Entry 7ANE (electron microscopy, 3.90 A resolution); this record covers chains M and 1 of the 124 polymer chains in the assembly.

[Chain M]
Molecule: uL22m
Source organism: Leishmania major
Reference sequence: Q4QBR0 (Q4QBR0_LEIMA); residues 2-279 here = UniProt positions 2-279
Chain sequence (278 residues; row label = number of the first residue in the row):
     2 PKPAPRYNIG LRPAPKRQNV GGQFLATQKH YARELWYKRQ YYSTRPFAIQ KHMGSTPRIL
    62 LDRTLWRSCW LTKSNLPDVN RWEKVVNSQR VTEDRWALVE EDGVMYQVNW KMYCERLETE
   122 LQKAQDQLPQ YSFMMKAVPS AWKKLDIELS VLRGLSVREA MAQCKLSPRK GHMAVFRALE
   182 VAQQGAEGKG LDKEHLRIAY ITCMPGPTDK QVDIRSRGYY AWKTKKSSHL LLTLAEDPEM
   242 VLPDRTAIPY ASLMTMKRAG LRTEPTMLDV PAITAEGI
Disordered / not traced: 261-279

[Chain 1]
Molecule: Large ribosomal RNA
Source organism: Leishmania major
Sequence (18998 nucleotides; row label = number of the first residue in the row; note: 3 numbers in that range are skipped by the numbering (no residue carries them; nothing is unmodelled there); a row labelled like 857A-857D holds insertion residues (857A, then the next letters in order); numbers below 1 keep their minus sign (U-1268 is residue -1268)):
 -1268 UUUCAAAAAU UGACUAAUUU UGAUAUUGUU UUGGCUCUGG ACUAAUUAAU UCUCCUUUAA
 -1208 UUUUAUUAUC UAAAAUUUGC AUACUUACAU AUUAAAGUAG UUAGUUUAGA UAUGAAAAUU
 -1148 AGUUAGAUUU CCAUUUGAAU UAGUUAUGUU AAAUAUAGAA UUAGUUAGGG UUGAUAAUGA
 -1088 AAUCAAUUAA GUUUAUAUAU AAAGUUAGUU AGUCAAUAUG AAUUUUUUUG CAAACAUUUC
 -1028 CGGUUGACUU CAUGUGAUUA CACGUACUCC GUUUUGUUUU UAUGUGUCAU GAUUUGCAUU
  -968 GAUUUUUUCG CAACCACACC AUAAAUCUAA UAUACUCAAC AGCACCUACC AAGAGUUAAA
  -908 AAUGAAAUUA AAUAAAAAUA AAAAAUAAAA UAAAAAUAAA AUAAAAAUAA AUUUAAAAAU
  -848 AAAAAUAAGU UUAAAAAAUA AAUUAAAAUA AAAAAUUAUA AAAUGGAAAU UGAAAAAUAA
  -788 AUUACAAAUA AAAGAUUAAA UUUGAAUUAA UUACAGAAAU UAGACACAAC ACGCCCGAUC
  -728 GAUUUCAUGC AUACACUUUU ACUUCGUUUU CGGUUUACGU UUUGUUGUUU GUAUUGGCUC
  -668 GAUGGAUGAA UAUAAAAAGC UUAAAUACAA AAUUUCCAAC AAUUGGAUAA GCAAGAGUUA
  -608 AAAAAUGAAA UUAAAUAAAA AUAAAAAAUA AAAUAAAAUA AAAUUAAAAU AAAAUAAAAA
  -548 AUAAAAAAUU AAAAAUAAAA UUAAAAUAAA AAGUUAGAAA AUAAAAAAUU UAAAAAAUAU
  -488 AAUUUGAAAA AUAAAUUACA AAUAAAAGAU UAAAUUUGAA UUAAUUGCAG ACACUAGACA
  -428 CACAUUUCCG AUCGAUUUCA CGUAUACAUU UGUACUUCGU UUUUGGUUUA UGUUUUGUUG
  -368 UUUGCACUGA UCGAGCAAAA UUUUUAUUUU AUAUAUAAUU UAAACUUUUG UUGUUGUUUG
  -308 UUAGUAAGCA AAAAUAUUUA UGUCAUUUUA AUAUUAUUUA UGUACUUACU AUUAUUUUGA
  -248 UAAAUUUUAA CUUUAAAUAG CAUAAAAACU ACAAUCAAUA AAGCAUAAAA AAAUUUAUUU
  -188 AUGAUUAUAU UAAUAUAAAA UGACCUAAUA UAAUGAAAAU ACUUUAGUGU UAAGUUAUUU
  -128 GUUUUAUUAU GAAAUAAGUU GCACUAUUUA UUGAAUUAAU AAAGAAAGAA UAGAAAUAAA
   -68 UAAGUUAUAA UAUCUUUAAU UUAUUUAUAA UUUCUUUGCA UUUGUAUUUA GUGUGAGUUU
    -8 ACAUUUAAUU UUAUAUUAUU UUAGUGUUAG UAUAUAUUUA AAUUUAAUCA AAGUUAUUAU
    52 UAAAUAAUAU UGAUUUUGGA UGAAUUUAAU UUUUAAUUAU AUUUUUGAAU UUUAAUUUUA
   112 UUAUUUUGAU UUAAUAUUUU UAAAAUAUUA UAUAUUUUAG AUUUAAAUUU GUUGUUUUAU
   172 AUUUAGUUUA AUGUUUAUAA AUUGAUAAUU AAUUUGUUUU AUUUUAAAGU UUUUAUGAAC
   232 UGUGAUUUAU AGUUUAUUAU UUUUAGUUUA AUGUUUAAAU AUUUAACUAG UGAUGGCACA
   292 GUUGUUCUAU AUGUACCUAU AAAAAAUAGU AAAAUUAUUU UAAUUAAAUU AAUAAAUAAU
   352 UAUUAAACUA AUUUUAUAUU AAUAUUAUGA AAAAUUUAAA AAUUAAUUUU UUUUUCUAAU
   412 UUUUAUAUAU UGAAGUAAUA UGUAUUGAAU UGAAUAUUAA AAAUACAAAU UUAAUUUGUA
   472 AUUAAUAAAU AUAUUUUAUU UUAAUAGAUG UUUAAUGUUA AUUAAUUUAU UAUUUUAAUA
   532 UUUAAUAUUU GUUUAUACAA AAGUAACUUU UUUUGAAUAU AAAGAAUUAU UAUUAUAAAU
   592 AUUAUUUUAA AAAUAUAAAA AUAUUGUUAA UAAAAUUAUC AAGUUUCAAA AGCGUUUAUU
   652 AAAUGCGUCG GUCUAAGUAU UAUAUUUAAG AUUAUUCUUG UAUAUAGAUU UUUAUUUUAA
   712 UAAUUCUACA UAAUUAAAAA UUAACCUCAA AUUAUAUUUA UUAGUAGCAU AGUAAUUUAU
   772 UAACUGAUUA UUAAAGCGUU CCAUAGAAAA UUUUAAAAUU AUAACAAUCU AAAUAAAUAA
   832 UAAAUUAAAA UAAAAAUUUU AAAAAA
857A-857D AAUU
   861 AAAAAAUUAA AAUAGGGCAA GUCCUACUCU CCUUUACAAA GAGAACGUUU AUAUGUAAUU
   921 GUAUGUUUGA UUGGGGCAAU ACUAUAUCUA UUUAUAUAGA AAAAGAACUA UAUUUAUUGA
   981 AAUAAUAAAA GGUUCGAGCA GGUUAACAAG CAUUAAUACU AAAUGUGUUU CAUCGUCUAC
  1041 UUAUUGCUAA AUUAUAAUUG AUUGUUCAUC AAAAAAGCAA UUCGUUAGUU GGGUUAAAAU
  1101 CGUUGUAAAG CAGAUUUGUU UAUAUAUUUA AUUUUUGUAU AUAGUUAAAA AUUAAUAUUA
  1161 GUACGCAAGG AUUCAUUAUU UGUAAUUUAA AUAUAUUAAA UGUUAUUUUA UUAAAUAAAA
  1221 UAAAAUAAGU CAAUUGUUAU UAUUCAUAUU AAUUUUUUUA AAAGUUUUUU AAUUUUAUAU
  1281 UAGUUUAUUU GUUUAAAAAG UAUCUAAUUA AUUCAUUAUU UAGGAAUAGU UAAUAAUAAU
  1341 UUAUAAUUCU GAUUAGAUUU GUUUGUUAAU GCUAUUAAAG GGGUGUGGAA AAAGUGUUAA
  1401 AUUUUUGAUA UAUUUAAAUA AUAAAUAAAA UAUAACUUAU UAGUCAGAAA UGGAUGCCAG
  1461 CCGUUGCGGU AAUUUCUAUG CUUUUAAAUA UUAUACAUUU AUUUUAUAAA UUUGUUACUA
  1521 UAUAUUUUUA GUCAAUAAAA CUAAUAAUUA UUUUUAUUUG UUUUUAAACA CCGUUUGGUA
  1581 UAUGCAAAUA AAAAAUGACA UUAAUUAUUA AUUAUAUUAU AUUAUAUUUA UUCAUUUAAG
  1641 UCAACAAUAU CUAUUUACUG UUUUUGACAA CAUGAUAAGG AUUAUAAAUG GUAUUGCAAA
  1701 UUUUAUAAUC AAAACUAAUU UAUUAUAUUA AAUUAGCAUG UUUAGAUAAA ACAAUAAAUU
  1761 UAGAAGGUAU UGUUGCCCAC CAUUCUUUGU AAUAAAGACA ACGUGCAGUA AUUAAUGUAU
  1821 UUAUAAAAAU AUAUUUUUUU UUUUUAAAUU UUCGUUGCCU UUUUUAUUAU UUAGAAAAUU
  1881 UAUGAAUUUA UACAAAUCAA UAAUGAAAAU UAUAGUAUUA UUAUUUAUGA GGAGAAUUUU
  1941 CGGAAGGAGG GAUUUUCGGA CCAGGAAUGU CCAGAGAGGU UUCGGGCAUC AGCGAUUGAU
  2001 UUUGGGAGAA CGGAGCCGCC GAGUGAAAUU UGCCCAGAGC AGAGUCGGGA GAAGAGUGGA
  2061 UCGACCGAAG AAAAGACCGU UUUUCGGAAG GGGAGCAGGU CCAACCGAUU UUUUUGCCAA
  2121 CUUGCACAGG AGGGAGCCAG AAGCGCACUC AAAGUUAGUU UUGGGAGAUU UGAAGGGAGA
  2181 AAUUUCCGAG UUUAUUCAUA UAUUUUUUAG UUUGUGUUAG CAAAUUUUGA AAUACAACUU
  2241 UUUUGCAAAU UGGAAGAAAA CCUCCCAAAU GUAGCUUCCC AAUCUUCCUC UCUAAUCCAU
  2301 UCCCAACGGU CUUUCCCCCA UCAUCCUCAG AUGUCUCUUC CCCCCCAAAA AAUCCUAAAA
  2361 AUCCAAGUUC AUCUCGCUCU CUCUCCCCUC AAUUUCCUUA AAAACUCGCU UCCUAAACUU
  2421 AUCCCGAAAA CCCCGCUCUU CUUCCCUCUA AAUCUUUAUC UCCUCCCCUC CAAAUCUCCC
  2481 UCAAAUCUCU CCUCUCUUCU CCCGAAACUU UAAUCUUUUU AUUUUAUAAA UAAAUUUGGU
  2541 AUUUAAAAUA UUAUAAUUAA AUAUUCUAAA UUAUUUAAUA AUAUUAGAAA UGAAUACUUU
  2601 AUUAAAAUAA UAUUAAUGUG UAAUAUAUUU AAUCAUAUUA GAAUUCCGUU UAAAUUGAAA
  2661 UAUAUUGAAU UGUAAUUAUC AAUACAAUAU AAGUUAUUAA AUAAUAAUUU AAUUUUAUAU
  2721 GUUUUAUAAU UGUAAUUAUU UAGUUUUGAA AGUUUAUAUA UAAACAAGAU AUAACCUUUU
  2781 UAUUUUUUAA UACAAUUUUA AAUGAAAUUU AUGAUUUAUU AUUAUUAAAU AUUACUGGCA
  2841 GACUACAUGA AAAAUAUAAA AAGGCAUUUG UAUAGGUUUA CUUUUGGACC UCAACAUCCU
  2901 GCAGCUCAUG GCGUUUUAUG UUGUUUAUUA UAUCUUUCUG GAGAAUAUAU AGUUUAUAUU
  2961 GAUGUAAUAA UUGGUUAUUU GCAUCGUGGU ACAGAAAAGU UAUGUGAAUA UAAAACUGUA
  3021 GAACAGUGUU UACCGAUGAA GACUGGAUUA UGUGAGUGUC GUUUGCAACG AGCAUUUACU
  3081 GUCAUUGUGU UUUGAGUAUA UGUUGAGGUG UUGUCUUGCU AUUCGCUGUG CAUUUAUGCG
  3141 UUUAUUAAUG UGUGAGUUUA CGCGUUGUUU CAAUGGACUU CUUUGUUGCU CUUGUAUGGU
  3201 UAUGGAUAUA GGAUCAUUGU CGCCAAUGCU UUGAUCGUUU GAAGAACGUG AUAAGUUGAU
  3261 GACUUUUUUU GAUUUGUGUU GUGGUUGUAG AAUGCAUUUA GCAUUUAUGU GCUUAUUAGG
  3321 UUUACUUGAU GAUUUUGUAU UUGGGUUUAU AGAUUUUUUA UUGAUGUUGU GUAUAUCAUG
  3381 UUUAUUUGUU UUAGAUUUAU AUGAUUUGCU UUUUAUUGGA AAUAGACUUU UAUAUUUGCG
  3441 UUUGCGCGGG UUAGCAUUUU UUGAUGUUUU UGAUUUAUGU UUUAAUAGUA UAAGUGGUUG
  3501 UUUGUCUAGA UCGUUGGGUA UGGUAUGAGA UGUUAGAUUA UAUAGUUGUU ACGAAUUAUA
  3561 UUUUAUGUUA GUUUUUGAUU AUUGUUUUUG UUAUUUAGGU GAUGCAUUUG AUAGACUUUU
  3621 UUUGCGACUU UUUGAUAUGC GUAUGAGUAU ACUUCUAUGU AAACAAUGCU UUUUUGUAGG
  3681 UUUUUUUGUC UUUGGAUUUG UGUGUUUAUU UGAUUAUAUG UAUGUUGAUG UAACUAUAGA
  3741 AACUAUAAUU AGUUUAUUUU AUAGUUUAUG AUGUUGCAUA UUACCAGGAU GUUCAUUUGC
  3801 UAAUGUUGAA CAUCCUAAAG GCGAAUACAG UAUUUUUUUA UGUUUUUUAU AUGGAUUUAU
  3861 AUCACGUUUA CGUAUACGUU GUGCAGAUUU UGUGCAUAUU UGUUUAUUAG AUGUGAUGAU
  3921 GCGAGGGUUU AUGUUGCACG ACUUAGUAGC AGUUAUUGGU AAUGUUGAUG UUGUUUUUGG
  3981 UUCUGUAGAU CGAUAAGCUA UUUAUUUAUA UACAAAAAUG AAAGAUGAAU CUAAAAAUUG
  4041 GUGCGGAGGG GUUUGAUUUU UGUUGGGGUU CUGUCUUACC UGCUAUUUGU AUAGUUUAUU
  4101 UAACUUUUUG UUUAUGUGGA UUAUUUUGUA UUAUGUUUGG UAGUUUUGUU UUUAUUGAUU
  4161 AUUGUUUUAU UUGUUUUUUU UCUUGUCUUG UAUUUUGUUU AGUAUGCUUG UUGUGCGAUU
  4221 UAUUUGUAGA UUCAUUACGG GGUUUGUUUG AUGUUUGUUG UUUUAUACGU UGUAUUCAAU
  4281 AUUGUUUUGU AUGGUUUAUA AUUAGUGAAU UACUUCUUUU UUUAUCUUUA UUUUAUGUAG
  4341 UUUUCAGUUU AGUUUUAUUU GUGAGUGUUG AAUUUGCAUU UGUAUUUGUU AUGCCUAUUA
  4401 UGUUUAGUUG UUUAAUUUGU GAUUUUGGUU UUGUAUUUUA UUGAUAUUUU AUUGAUAUUU
  4461 UUAAUUUAUU AAUUAAUACA UUUUUAUUAU UUGUAAGUGG UUUAUUUGUU AAUUUUGUUU
  4521 UAUUUUUAUU UUGAUUUCGU UUUUUUUUAU GUGUUUUAUU UAUGUUAUGA GUCGGUAUAU
  4581 UAUUUGGCUU UUUGUUUAUG UGAAAUCAAG UUUGAGAGUU UUCAUUAUUA UUUGUGACUU
  4641 GUAGUUGUGG CGUAUUUGGA UCAAUACUUU UUUUAAUCGA UUUAUUGCAU UUUAGUCAUG
  4701 UCUUUUUAGG UAUAUUUUUG UUAUUUUUAU GUUUUAGUCG UUGUUUUAAU UUUUUAUGUA
  4761 UGGAUACACG UUUUGUAUUU CUAUAUGUAG UGUGCCUAUA UUGGCAUUUU GUUGAUUGCG
  4821 UUUGAUUUUU UUUAUUACGA UUUGUAUAUU UUGAUGUUUU AAGUGUGGUU UACUUAUAUG
  4881 CAUAAAGGCU CAAUUUUGAA UUUUUAAAUU UUAUUCUAAA AAGCGGAGAG GAAAGAAAAG
  4941 GCUUUUAACU UCAGGUUGUU UAUUGCGUAU UUAUGGUGUG GGUUUUAGUU UAGGUUUUUU
  5001 UAUUUGUAUG CAGAUAAUUU GUGGUGUGUG UUUAGCAUGA UUAUUUUUUA GUUGUUUUAU
  5061 AUGUACUAAU UGAUAUUUUG UUUUAUUUUU GUGAGAUUUU GAUUUGGGAU UUGUAAUACG
  5121 AAGCACACAU AUUUGUUUUA CAUCGUUGUU AUUUUUUCUU CUUUAUGUUC AUAUAUUUAA
  5181 GUGUAUAGUA UUAAUAAUUU UAUUUGAUAC ACAUAUUUUA GUAUGGGUGG UAGGUUUUGU
  5241 GAUAUAUAUA UUUAUAGUAA UAAUAGGUUU UAUUGGCUAU GUUUUACCAU GUACAAUGAU
  5301 GUCGUAUUGG GGUUUAACAG UGUUCAGUAA CAUUUUAGCA ACUGUCCCAG UUAUUGGUAC
  5361 UUGACUUUGU UAUUGAAUAU GAGGUAGUGA GUAUAUUAAU GAUUUUACAU UGUUAAAAUU
  5421 ACAUGUGUUG CAUGUGCUAU UACCUUUUGU AUUAAUACUU GUAAUAUUUA UGCAUUUGUU
  5481 UUGUUUACAU UAUUUUAUGA GUUCAGAUGG UUUUUGUGAU CGAUUUGCAU UUUAUUGCGA
  5541 ACGUUUAUGU UUUUGUAUGU GAUUUUAUUU ACGAGAUAUG UUUUUGGCUU UUUUGAUAUU
  5601 AUUUUUUGUA AUUUAUUUUA UUUUUAUAAA UUGAUAUUUU GUUUUUCAUG AAGAAUCUUG
  5661 AGUUAUAGUU GAUACAUUAA AAACAUCUGA UAAGAUUCUU CCUGAGUGAU UUUUUUUAUU
  5721 UUUAUUUGGU UUUUUAAAAG CUGUACCAGA UAAAUUUACU GGUUUAUUAU UAAUGGUUAU
  5781 UUUAUUAUUU UCCUUAUUUU UGUUUAUAUU AAAUUGCAUA UUAUGAUUUG UUUAUUGUAG
  5841 AAGUUCAUUG UUGUGAUUUA CAUAUUCAUU AGUUUUAUUU UAUAGUAUAU UUAUGAGUGG
  5901 UUUUUUAGCA CUGUAUGUUA UAUUAGCAUA UCCUAUAUGA AUGGAAUUAC AAUUUUGAGU
  5961 GUUGCUUUUG UUUAUGUUAG UUGUAUGUAG AUUAGAUUAA AAAUUUAUAU AUUUUUUAUU
  6021 AAGCGUUAAU AUAUUAAAUU UUAUUUAGAA UAGUAUUAAU AAUCAAAGGG UUGGAAGAAA
  6081 UUUGCGAAAG AAAGGGAUCU UAGAAAGGAA AUUUUAGUUU AAGACCGAGA AGGGGAGAAG
  6141 GGAGAGAGAG AUUCGUGUUA UUUAAUUUUU AUGGAUUAAU UGCGUAUUAC UGUAUAACAU
  6201 AUUUAAAUGU CUAUAUUUUA UUUUGUAUUG UAUUUAUGUA UUAUAUGGCU UUUUUAUUUU
  6261 GUUUUUGCAU UUUAUUAGAU UUUAUAUUAU UUGGAAGUCU UUUAGUAGGA GAUGCGUUUA
  6321 UGGAUGUUUU UUUUUUACGU UAUCUAUUAU GCUUUUUGGA GUGUUUUUCA UUAUUAUGUA
  6381 GAUGUAUAUC UACUUUUUUA CGAAUGUUUU GUAAUCUUUU GUCUUCGCAU UUUUUGAUGC
  6441 UUAUGUUUUG UGAUUUUGUA UAUUUUUUUA UUGUAUUUCU AUUAUUUUUU UUAAUGUGUG
  6501 AUAUUAUUUA UUUUAUGAUA UUUUCAUUCG CCAUGCUAUU UUGCAUAAUA UUUUAUUUAU
  6561 UUUUAUAUGC AUUAGAUAUG UUUUGCGCAU UAUUACAAAU AUUUAUAUUU UGUAAUAUGA
  6621 UAAUGCAAUU AAUCAUGGAU UUUUUAUUGU UAUUAAUUUU UCAUUAAUUU AUAGAAUUAA
  6681 AUCGAAUAAG UUAAUUAUAU CAAAAAAUAG UAUAAAUAUA CUACAACUUA AUAUAAAAAA
  6741 UAGGUUUGAA AAUCGCACAG UAUGUAAUCG UACAACUCAG AAUCCUAUAA AUUGAUAAGA
  6801 AAAUAUAAAG AUGUUAAUUA UUAGUCUAAA AUAAAAAAUA UAAAUAAUAA CCAACCAUAU
  6861 UAUUGAAAAG AAAAUAAUAC AAAUUCCCAU AUAACUUAAG UGAAGUAGUA AACAAAAUAC
  6921 UUUUAAAAAA AAACCAAAUA CUAUUGGAAU AGCACCAAUA CAUAAAAAAA UACUUGCUAA
  6981 UAAUACACUA AUUAAUAAAU UAUUAAAAAA GCUAAAAAAA AUAAAGUUAA UUAAAAAAUA
  7041 AUUUUCAUUA UAUUUAAUAU CGAACAUAUU AUAUACUAUA AAAAAAUAAU AUAAAAUUAU
  7101 UAAUAUAAUC AGACUUAAUG AGUAAAUUAA AUGAAAAUUU AGAUACAUAU AAAAGAUGUA
  7161 AUUUUUAUUA GAAAUAAAUA UUAAAAAUAA AAAACUAAAA UUAUUAACGC UAAGUACAAA
  7221 UAAAAGACUU ACAAUUGCAA AACUAUUUAA UCCAAUUAAC ACGCAUGUAA UGCAUUGUAU
  7281 UAUAAUAAGU UUUAUAAAUA UUAUAUAAAA GUAAAUAAAG CAAAUAAGCA AAAUAAUAAG
  7341 UAUAAAGCAA AAUAAGACAU AAAAUGUUAG CAUGUAGAUA AAUAUAAACA CUCCAAGCCG
  7401 AAUGUAUAAU UGUUCUAAAA AUAAAAUCAA UAUUGCAAUA UAUAAUUUAA AUAAUAUAAG
  7461 UAAUAUAUAA AAUAAGCAUA AUAUACCUAA UCAUUCUUCA UCAAAUAUUA GAAAACAAAA
  7521 AUCACAGAGA UAAAAACAGU AAUUUAGUAA CAUAUAAUAU AGCAAGACAA AUAAUAAUAU
  7581 AAAGUUUAUU AAAUUUAUCA UAUAAUAAUA UCAUAAUAUU AGUAUUUUAU AACCGAAUCU
  7641 ACUUGAUAUU AAUAUAAGAA AAAGUAAUAA GCUAAAUAAU UCAAAUAGUA UUGAAAUAAA
  7701 AAGUAUAUGU AUUACAUUUA AAAACAUAAA AAUUAUUAUA UAUUGUAUAA UUAUUAUCAU
  7761 GAAUACGAAU CUAGUAUCAA AGUUUAAAAA ACAAAAAAGA AAAAAAAAGC AAAAUAAAAA
  7821 AAGUAGUAAA AAGAUAAAGC AUAUAUAUGA GUCUAAAAUU GUUAGUAUUA UUAUGUUAAU
  7881 AAUUACAAUU CAUAUUAAAU CAAAUGAUAA AUAAAAAAGU GAAUUAUAAU CACAUAAGAU
  7941 AAUAAAACUA UAAAGUAAUA AAAAUAAUAU UAUAUGUAUU AAGUAUAGAA ACAGAAGGAU
  8001 UUCGAAAGGA GAGGACAGUU UAAGGAUUUU GAGGAGAAAU UUCGAGGGGA AAGGGGGGAA
  8061 CCAGAAGAAC AUAGAAGUCA GUUUUCGAUA UUAAAAUAAU AUAGCAAUUA UUUUUGUAGU
  8121 GAACAGUCAA AUAAAAGUAA GAACGCACAU GUAGAAUAAA AAAAUAAGUA UAAAUGCUUG
  8181 CGCUGUUGUA AUUUUUAGUC UAUAACCAAU UACCCUUGGA UAAAAAAACC CAAUAAUUAA
  8241 GAUAAUUAUA GCUUUAAAAC AUAUAAAUAA GCCCCCAAAA CAGAGACUGG CUAAUAAUAA
  8301 UGUUGUCAGU AACACAUGAU UUAUUUCAAG AACGGAAUAU AAUAUAAAAA AGAAUCCUGA
  8361 UAGUUCUGUA AUCAACCCAG CGACUAAUUC ACUUUCACAU UCCAUAUAGU CGAAUGGUAG
  8421 UUUUAAUCCG UCUAGAAGCA UACUUAUUCA AAAUAUACAU ACAAAUAAGA UGCCGGCAAU
  8481 AUAAAAGUUU GUAAUAUAAA UCUGCCCAAC ACAAAUGUCU UUAAUGCAAA AAAAGCUAAA
  8541 GUAGUCUAAC GAAUAUACAG UUGUGUAUAA UAAAAAUAAG CCACUUUCAG AAAUAAUACU
  8601 AAAAAACAUA GUGCGCAUUG CAGAAAGAUA UACAAAGCAA CUAGAGAAUA AAAAGCAACC
  8661 UACAAAAAAU GUGCUAAACA UAUUACUGAA AACAUGUACG CACAUCAUUA UUGUAAUAGU
  8721 GAAUCCUGUG UCUAAUAACA GUAUAAAACC UAUAGGAAAA UAAAACCAAC CAAUAAAAAU
  8781 GCAGCAUGUA GUAAUUAACA UUGCACCUAU UAAGUAAAUG AUUUCAAAAC UAAUUACAAA
  8841 AAUGAUAAAU UUAAUAAAAA GUUUUAUUCC GUCAGUUAUU GGUGUUAAAA UUCCAAAAAA
  8901 ACAAAGGGCC GGACCUAUUC GUAUUUGAAC UAAAGCUAAA AUUCUUCUUU CACAAAGACU
  8961 UACAAAGCCG GUCAAGACAA GAACAACUAA AAUGUCAAUA AUAAUAAUGA UAAUAAUAUC
  9021 UAUAUUUAAC AUUUUUAAUU AUGGCUUUUA UUUUAUCAUU UUGAAUGAUU UUUUUACUGG
  9081 AUUCUGUAAU UGUUUUAUUA UCUUUUGUGU GUUUUGUAUG UAUAUGGAUA UGCGCUUUAU
  9141 UAUUUUCAGC AUGUUUAUUA GUGUCGAAAU UAAAUAAUGU UUAUUGUACU UGGGAUUUCA
  9201 CGGCAUCUAA GUUUAUUGAU GUGUAUUGAU UCAUUAUUGG AGGUAUGUUU UCAUUAGGAC
  9261 UUUUACUUAG GUUAUGUUUG UUAUUAUAUU UUGGUCAUUU AAAUUUUGUU AGUUUUGAUU
  9321 UAUGCAAAGU UGUUGGAUUU CAAUGGUAUU GAGUCUAUUU UAUUUUUGGA GAAACAACAA
  9381 UAUUUAGUAA UUUAAUUUUG GAAAGUGAUU AUAUGAUUGG UGAUUUACGU UUAUUACAGU
  9441 GUAAUCAUGU UUUAACUUUA UUAAGUUUAG UUAUAUAUAA AUUAUGAUUA UCUGCUGUUG
  9501 AUGUUAUACA UUCAUUUGCA AUUUCAAGUU UAGGUAUUAA AGUAGAGAAC CUGGUCGUUG
  9561 UAAUGAAAUA GUUUUAUUUU CAUCAAAUAA UGCUACAGUG UAUGGGCAAU GUAGUGAACU
  9621 UUGUGGUGUA UUACAUGGAU UUAUGCCAAU AGUGAUUUGU UUUAUAUAGG UAUAUAAUCU
  9681 AUAUCAUAAU AUUAGGGGAA AGAAGGACUG AGUCGAAUAU UUGAUUUAUU AUGUAUUAGG
  9741 AGUUAUGAUU UUAUAUUAUG AUGAUUUGAU UUAGACUUUA UUUUAUAUGA UUUCGUUUUU
  9801 GAUUUUGUAG UGUGUAUAAC UUUUAUUUUU GUGUUUGUCU UAGGUUUUUU UCUUAGAAUA
  9861 UUUUUUAGUU UUGUAUUUGU GUUAUUAUUU AUAGUUUUUU UUGGUUUAUU UAUGCUUACG
  9921 UUUAUGUAUA UAGGUUAUUU UAUAUAUUAU AUUUAUAUAU UAUAUAAUUU UAUAUGUUAU
  9981 UUUUUUUGUU UUAGUAUUUC GUAUUUAUUA UAUUAUAUUG AGUUUUUUAC AUAUUUAUUA
 10041 UGUUUUAUAU UUAUAGAUUU UAUAUCGUUU UCUAUCCAUU UAAUUUCUUA UUUUGGCAUU
 10101 AUUUAUAUAU UUAAUGUUAU AUUUUGUUCG UAUUUAUUUU GUCUAUUUUA UUUUAUAAUU
 10161 UGUUUUAUAU UUUGUUUUAU AUUUUUUGUU AUUCGAUGUU UAUUUAUAAU AGUUUAUGAU
 10221 UUUUUGUUUU UUAAUUUUGA UAUAUAUUUA UCAUUUUUAA UGUGUGAUAU GUUGUAUAUC
 10281 GAUUAUAUAU GUUUUUUAUU GAUAUAUUUU GGUUUUAUAU UUUCAUUUAU AUUAGGCUUU
 10341 UUUUGUUUUA UAUUUGUUUU AAAUUAUGUU UUUUUAGUAU UAUUUUUUGU CUUGGCGUUA
 10401 UUUUUUGGGU UUUUAUUUUU AUCAUAUGGU AUUUUUAUAU UUUUUAUUUA UUAUUUUUUU
 10461 UGAUUAUUCG UUAUAUAUAG UCGUACAUGU UUUACAUUAG UGCAAUCGGU AAUUAUAUUU
 10521 UUUAAAUUUU UAUACUUUGA UGUUUUUUUU AUAUUUAUAU UUUUAUUGAU AUUGUUUAUU
 10581 AUUUGUUUUU UUGGUUUCUU UUUAAAAGAU UUUUUAUUUU UGAAUUUUUU UUUUGAUAUG
 10641 UUUAUUGUAU UAAUAAGUUA UGAUGUGAAU AAUUAUUGUG CAUUUUAUAA UCAUUAUCAA
 10701 CAGUUUUGUG UUACUCAAUU AUUGUCUAUU UAUAUGUAAA AAAAUAAAAA UAAAGAUUGU
 10761 CAAAAAUAUA UAAAAAAAAC AAAGCAGAAA CACAAUAUUA AAAACAGGUA GUCUAAAACU
 10821 AUAUGCGCAA AGUCAACUAG UAAUAAAUAU AAAACCAUUA CACAAGGUAU UCAGGUUGAG
 10881 AAGUAGAAAA AGCAGUAUAG GCUGAAUACG AAUAGAUUAA CAAAGAAUAA ACAAUAGUCU
 10941 CAAAAUAAAA ACACACAGAA CAGUGCGCAU AAAAACAAAA UUAAGCUUGC UAAUAAUAGC
 11001 AUUCCGUAGA GCAUGAAUGA ACUUCAAAAU AAAAAUGACA CAGGAUAGUC AGAUAUUCUA
 11061 CGAGGAAAUG CAUACAUACC UAAACUAUGC AUUGGGAAAA AAACCAUAUU AGAUCCUAUA
 11121 AAAAGCGUAC UAAUAAAGUA AAACAUUCAG AAUAAAUAUA AUUCUAUAGG UAGUCAUUUU
 11181 GCAAGAAAGU GAAUAAAUCC UGCAAGAAAU CCAACAACAG CACCUAAAGA UAAAACGUAG
 11241 UGAAAGUGAC CGACUACAAA GUAUGUGUCA UGUAACAUGA UGUCUAUACC AACAUUCGCC
 11301 AAAAAAAGCC CUGUUACAGC ACCAGACAAA AACAUAAAAA UAAACAUUAU AACAAAAUAU
 11361 AUCUCAAAUG UAAUUAUAAU AUCUGUAUAA AUAAAACUAU AGAUCCAAUU GAAUAGCUUG
 11421 ACACAUGUGG GUAGGCCAAU CAAAAUAGAU ACUCCACCAA AAUAUGCUCU AGAAUCAACA
 11481 UCCAUCCCUA CAACAAACAU GUGAUGCGCU CACACAAACA UACCUAAGAU CGCAAUUAAU
 11541 AUCAUUGAAU AUAUCAUUGC AACCGCACUG AACACACAGC GAAAUCCGAC UAUUUCAAUA
 11601 AUAGUAGAGA UAAGACCAAA UACAGGUAAU AAUAUUAUAU AAACUUCAGG AUGACCAAAA
 11661 AAUCAAAACA GGUGUUGAAA UAGAAUCAAG UCACCACCAC CAACAACAUC AUAAAAUGAA
 11721 GUAUUAAAGU UUCUGUCACA UAAAAUCAAG GUCACACCUC CCGCUAAUAC UGGUAAAGUU
 11781 AUUAUUAACA AAAUAGCAGU UAUAAGCGCA GCUCAAAUAA AUAGCGAUCA CGAUAAAAAA
 11841 CUAAAGAAUU UUCUACGACA GCAAAAUACA GUACCAAGUA AAUUUAUAGA GUUUAAAAUA
 11901 CUUGAUACAC CUAAUAGAUG AACCGCAAAC AUAACAAAGU CACAAGCCAA ACUUGAAUGA
 11961 AAGUCUAUAC AUAUUAAAGU AGGAUAUAGC GUCCAACCCA CACCCAUACC UUCCUCAGUC
 12021 AAAAAACCGC UUACAACACA GCCAAAUCCG GCCAAGUACA UUCAAAAACU CAUGUUGUUU
 12081 AAACGUGGAA AAACCAUAUC GGGAAAACCU GCCAUAACAG GAAUAAAGUA GUUCACAAGA
 12141 CCUCCCAUCA UAACAGGCAU UAUAAACGCA AAAACCAUUA UCAAUCCAUG CGAGGUAAUU
 12201 AAAACGUUAU AAAACUGGUA AUCUCCAAAC AAAACACCAC AUCCUAUAAU AGAAAGUUCA
 12261 AGUCUAAUAA AUAGUGAAUA AACAUAUCCA ACGAAUCCUG AUAGGAUUGC AACUAAGAGA
 12321 UAACACAAAC CAAUCAUUUU AUGCGAAACA CUUAAACACA CCAAACAAAG UCAAAACAUU
 12381 UUCAAUAUAA AAAAUUUAAA UUUAAUUUGU UUGAUUUUAU AUAUAGUAAU AAUCCAAUCA
 12441 AUUUUCGCUC UCGCCUUUCU CCCACCCCCU UCUGCUUUCU UCCCUCCAAC CUCUCUUCUU
 12501 CCCCUCCCUA CCUUUCUUCC CCUUCUAUUU CAGUUCCUUC UCCCCCUCCC UCCUAAUCCC
 12561 UGCUCUUCCA AAGUCUCUCU UUCUUCCCCU AAAGUCUUUC CCUGCUUUCU AAUUUACUGA
 12621 UUAAAAUAGU AUACGUGCUU GGUUAAUGUG UAUUGACUUC AGUCAAAAUA UAAAAGUAGA
 12681 GCUAGAUUAA AGUAACUAAA UAAUAAAAUU UAAUAGAUGU UUAAGUUUAU AUUGAUUACU
 12741 UUGAUUUUUU UGUUAUUAUU UUUAAUAGUC AUAUUUAUAU UUAUUAAUUA UAGUUUUUGU
 12801 UUAGCAUUGC AAUUAAAUUA UGUUUAUAUA AAUAUAUAUC UAAAUUAUAU UAGUCUAUGA
 12861 UUUAUUUUUU UCAUGGGAGU UAUUGUAUAU UUUCUUGUUU UUCUUUUGUC ACGUAAGUUA
 12921 GUGUCUUACA CAAAAUAUUU UUAUGUUUUA UGCUCGUAUU UAUUUAUAUU UUUUGAUGUU
 12981 GUAUUUAUAA UUUUAAUAGA UGACUUUAUG UGUUUUAUGA UUUUAUUUGA AAGUUUAUUU
 13041 UUUCCAAUUU GUUUUGUAAG UUUAUUUUUU AAUUUUAAUA AUAGAUUUAU AUUUGCUAUA
 13101 UUUUAUUUGG UAGUAUUUAG UUCCUUAAGC UCAAUAAUGU GUAUUAUGAU UUGUAUAUUA
 13161 AUUAUUUUUC AUUUUAAUGU UUUGAGUCUG CAUAGUUUUG UUGAUGUGUG UAUUUUUGAU
 13221 AGUUUAUACU UAGGUAUGUA UAUAUGAGUG UUAUUAUUUA UAAUGUUUGC UAUUAAGUAU
 13281 CCAAUCUGAC CAAUGCAUGU AUGAUUACCA GAAAUGCAUG UAGAAGUCAA UACUGAAUUA
 13341 AGUGUGUUGU UAGCAAGUGU UGUGUUAAAA AUAGGUUUUU UCGGUCUUUA UAAAUUUUUA
 13401 UUUUUGAGUU UUAAUCAACU UUCGUUAUGG UUUUUAGGUU UUGUGGAUUG UUUAGUGAUG
 13461 UUAGGUUUGA CAUUUUUGGC UAUUACGUUA UUAUUUUUGA GUGAUUAUAA AAAAAUAAUC
 13521 GCAAAUUGGU CUGUUAUACA UACGGGUAUA GCCUUAAUUU UAUUGUGACA UAACGAUAUA
 13581 UUGUUUUUAG GUUUAUUGAU UUUUUGUAAU UUAUCACAUA UAAUAAGUUC UGCAUUAAUG
 13641 UUUAUAAUGG UCGGAUAUAU GUAUGAUAAU UAUGGUAUUC GAAUAUUUUU AUUAUUGGUG
 13701 UCUUUUUUUG GUAUUAGUUU GUGGAGUUCA UUAUUUUUAG GGAUUUUUUU AUUUAAUAUA
 13761 GAUUUCCCAU UUAUGCUGUU AUUUUAUGUU GAUAUAUUUU UAUUGUAUGG GCUAAUUUCA
 13821 UUAUCAUUUG UAUAUAUUUG UUGUUUUUAC AUAAUAAUAU UAGCAAUAUU UCUAUCAUCG
 13881 AUAUAUAUAU AUAUAUGCUU AAGUUUUUAU UCUUUUAUAU GAGUAGAUAA AUACUUACGU
 13941 UUAGAUUUAA CAAUAAAUGA UAUUUAUCUA UAUUUUGUUA UAAGCGUGAU GGUUAUUUUU
 14001 CUAUUUUAUU UAAUUUAUUU GUUAUUUUAA UUAAUUUUAU UACACUAUUU UUUUUUCCGU
 14061 CCAGAUCUUU UAACAAAUCC CAUUCUCCCC CCUUUUCCUU CCCCCCUUUU UUAAAACCUU
 14121 AAAAGUCCCC UUCUGCGAAC UUCUUAUGUC UCGUGUUCUG UCUCCCCUGU CUCCCGCUCU
 14181 GCCCUCUUUC CCUCUUUUCC AAACUAAUCC UAUUGACCUU UAAUCUAAAG UUAAAAACGU
 14241 GAAUUUUUGA GUGAGUUGCU UUUUGUUAUU UUAGGGAAAA GCCACGAACC AAGCUCCGGA
 14301 ACCGACGGAA UUGCAAAGAA GAAAAGAAAU UUUGUAUGCU UUUGGGGAUC CUAGUUGAAG
 14361 GAAUUUUGGG GGGAGAGCCA GGAGAAAGAU UUCACGGAAU UUGUUUUCGU AAGCUAAAUU
 14421 AUAAAUUUUA AUAUUAUAAG UAUUUAAUAU UCGACUUUAU UUUUAUAUUC AGAAUUAAAA
 14481 AUGUUUAUGU UUUUUUUUAU GUUUUUUUUC AUGUUUGGAU UUGUUUGUGG UAUAUUUUUU
 14541 GUUGGAAGGC AUAUGUUAAG UUUUUGAUUA UCAAUAGUUU UAUGUGUUUU UUUAGUUUUA
 14601 UCUGUACUAU UUAGUUGUUU UUGUCUUAGU GUAUGUAUAU AUGGGUACUG CUUUUAUGAU
 14661 UUUUGUUUAA UUUUAAUUUU AGACUUUUGU UUUGUUUGAU UAACUUUUUA UUGUAAUGGU
 14721 UUUUAUAUAU UUAUUUUAUA UUUAAUUGAU AUUGUGUUUU GUUUUAUAGU UUUUUAUGCA
 14781 UUCUAUUAUA UGUAUUUUGA UGUAAUGUUA GCCCGUUUUU UCCAUAUAUU UUGAUGAUUU
 14841 GUUUUGUGUA UGAAUUUUUU UAUAUUGUCG UAUGACUUUU UAACAGCUUA UUGUGGUUGA
 14901 GAGUUGUUAG GUUUAUUUUC AUUUUUUUUG AUAUCAUAUU UUUGAUAUAG AUUUUAUGCG
 14961 UUAAAAUUUG CUUUUAAAGC UUUUUUCAUA AGUAAAAUAG GCGAUGUUUU GCUAUUAUUA
 15021 GCAUUUACAA UAUCAUUUUU AAUAAAUGGC UAUUGUGUGA UUACAUUUUA UUUUUUAUCG
 15081 UUUUUAUGUG UGGAUUAUGU UUUAUUAUUG UUUAUAAUAA UUUUAUUAUU AUUGUGUGGU
 15141 UUUACUAAGU CUACUCAAUU UGGUUUACAU AUUUGACUGC CAGAUGCAAU GGAAGGACCA
 15201 AUCCCAGUGU CUGCACUAAU UCAUGCUGCA ACAUUAGUUG UAUGUGGUAU UAUAUUGGUU
 15261 AGUUUUAUUU UUUGAUGUUU UGAUUUUUGA UUUUGUUAUU UUUAUGGAUU GCUUGGUUGA
 15321 GCUAGUUUGA UUUUAGUAAU GAUGAGUUUA UGUGUUUUUU AUAAUUUUGA UGUAAAAAGG
 15381 UAUGUUGCAU UUAGUACUAU AUGCCAAAUA AGUUUUUCUA UGUUUUGUUG UUUAUGUCUA
 15441 GAUCUAUAUG UAGGUUGUUU AAUUUUUUGU UAUCAUAUGU UUUAUAAAGC AACUUUAUUU
 15501 AUUGUGCUAG GUGUUUGAAU UCAUUUUUUU UUUGGAUUGC AGGAUAUACG UUGUUAUUUU
 15561 UUUACAUAUU UUUGUGGUUG UAUUUUAGCA CGUAUGUUAU UGAUAUUUGC UUUGUUAAAC
 15621 UCAUGUUCAU UAUGAUUUUU GUGUGGAUUU UAUUGUAAAG AUCUUCUUUU AUGUAUGUUA
 15681 AUGUUAACAU CAUUUUUUUU UAUAUUAGAG UUUUUGUGUG UGUGUAUAUU UUUUAUAUUU
 15741 UUUACUGUGU UAUAUAAUUA UUUUUUGUUA UUUUUUUUGU GUUUUGUAUU UAAAUGCUUU
 15801 UGUUUAAUUG AUACACUUUU UUUAAUUUUU GAUUUUGAAU GCUGUCUUGU AUAUUGUACA
 15861 UUUUGUUUAU AUAUGUGUUU UAUACUAAUU UUUUUUGUUU UAGAUUUUUU AUAUGUUUUU
 15921 AUUUUUUCAA GUUAUUGCUU AUUUUGAUCU UUUUAUUUAU AUUAUAUGUC UUUUUUUGAU
 15981 AUUGCGAUAU UUACUAUAUU UGUAAUGAUU UCAUUAAGUU UUGUAUAUUA UGGUUGUAUU
 16041 AUAUUUUAUU UUUUUAAUAU UGAUUGUAUU AUGUUUUUUU GACGAAUAUU UUUGUUUAUA
 16101 ACUGUCGGAU UUUUAUUUUU UAUAUUUUCG GUAUGAUAUU UUAUUUGUUU UUAUAUAUAU
 16161 AUAUUUAUGU UUGUGUGAAA UAUUGUUAUA UAUUUUAGAU AUAAUUUAAA GUAUUGUUUA
 16221 UUUUUUUGUA UGUUAUUUAU AAUAUACAUU UAGUAGAGCU AUGCAAAUUU AAUUUUGAAU
 16281 UAAAUUCAGU CUAUCAGAGU AUAUUUUAUU UAGAAAUUUA UAUUAUCUUU UAACUCCAAG
 16341 UUUUUUAAGU AGUGUUUUGC UAUUUUUUGU UAGAAUAUUA AUUGUAAAAU ACAUAAUUUA
 16401 UCUAAAUAAU UAAUUAAUGA AAAGUAACUA AGACAAAAAA UGGUAUAAAA AGUAAAAUAA
 16461 GUAUUAUAGA UAAUAGUUAA UUUUUAAUUU UAUUAUGCAA GCACAACGAA UUUAUUUUUA
 16521 GUAAUAAUAC GCCAAUAUGU UAUAUUUCCU GCCCAAUGAU UGUAUGAACA AUUUUUGUAU
 16581 GAUAAAUAAG UCGCCCACAC CACGAAAUAA CAAAUUUUUG CACGCCACAA CAAAUUUAUG
 16641 AACGAGUUUC UGUAUGCCAC AACAAAUUUA UGAACGAGUU UCUGUAUGCC ACAACAAAUU
 16701 UAUGAACGAG UUUCUGUAUG CCACAACAAA UUUAUGAACG AGUUUUUGUA UGCCACAACA
 16761 AAUUUAUGAA CUCUGUAUGC CACAACAAAU UUAUGAACGA AUUUCUGUAU GCCACAACAA
 16821 AUUUAUGAAC GAGUUUCUGU AUGCCACAAC AAAUUUAUGA ACGAGUUUCU GUAUGCCACA
 16881 ACAAAUUUAU GAACAAGUUU CUGUAUGACA CAACAAAUUU AUGAACGAGU UUCUGUAUGA
 16941 CACAACAAAU UUAUGAACUC UGUAUGCCAC AACAAAUUUA UGAACGAGUU UCUGUAUGCC
 17001 ACAACAAAUU UAUGAACGAG UUUCUGUAUG CCACAACAAA UUUAUGAACG AGUUUCUGUA
 17061 UGCCACAACA AAUUUAUGAA CGAGUUUCUG UAUGCCACAA CAAAUUUAUG AACUCUGUAU
 17121 GCCACAACAA AUUUAUGAAC GAAUUUCUGU AUGCCACAAC AAAUUUAUGA ACGAGUUUUU
 17181 GUAUGCCACA ACAAAUUUAU GAACAAGUUU CUGUAUGACA CAACAAAUUU AUGAACGAGU
 17241 UUCUGUAUGC CACGAACAAA UUUAUGAACG AGUUUCUGUA UGACACAACA AAUUUAUGAA
 17301 CGAGUUUCUG UAUGACACAA CAAAUUUAUG AACGAGUUUC UGUAUGACAC AACAAAUUUA
 17361 UGAAUGAGUU UCUGUAUGAC ACAACAAAUU UAUGAACGAG UUUCUGUAUG CCACGAUAAA
 17421 CAUAUUUAUA UUAUAUUAUA UUAUAUUAUA UUAUAUUAUA UUAUAUUAUA UUAUAUUAUA
 17481 UUAUAUUAUU AUAUUAUAUU AUAUUAUAUU AUAUUAUAUU AUUUAUAUUA UUAUAUUAUU
 17541 AUAUUAUAUU AUAUUAUAUU AUAUUAUAUU AUAUUAUAUU AUAUUAUAUA UUAUUAUAUU
 17601 AUUAUAUUAU UAUUAUAUUA UUAUAUUAUC AUUAUUAUUA GAAUAUUUAC UAAUAUAUAU
 17661 AUAUAUCUAU AUCAAGCUUG UUAGAAAAAA CUAUGUUUUU UCUAACAAGA UUGAUACUCU
 17721 CGGUAUGG
Disordered / not traced: -1268 to 36, 713-747, 857A-857D, 1159-17728
Construct notes: conflict U1840 (A3110 in 1756572068), U1841 (A3111 in 1756572068), U1843 (G3113 in 1756572068)
Metal / ion sites: Mg2+ near A176 (its only coordinating residue here)

[Interface between chain M and chain 1]
Residue-residue contacts (162; chain M residue first):
  Pro2(M) with G184(1), sugar contact; U209(1), phosphate contact
  Lys3(M) with A181(1), base contact; U210(1), sugar contact
  Pro4(M) with A181(1), base contact; U183(1), base contact
  Ala5(M) with U183(1), base contact
  Pro6(M) with A181(1), base contact
  Tyr8(M) with A181(1), sugar contact
  Gly11(M) with A511(1), sugar contact
  Leu12(M) with A506(1), sugar contact
  Arg13(M) with A506(1), hydrogen bond to the sugar; A511(1), hydrogen bond to the base
  Pro14(M) with A511(1), base contact
  Lys17(M) with G177(1), salt bridge to the phosphate
  Arg18(M) with U178(1), phosphate contact; U179(1), salt bridge to the phosphate; U327(1), hydrogen bond to the base
  Gln19(M) with U179(1), sugar contact; U327(1), hydrogen bond to the sugar
  Asn20(M) with U178(1), hydrogen bond to the sugar; U179(1), sugar contact; U180(1), phosphate contact; U326(1), hydrogen bond to the sugar; U327(1), hydrogen bond to the phosphate
  Val21(M) with U180(1), phosphate contact
  Gly22(M) with U179(1), phosphate contact; U180(1), phosphate contact
  Gly23(M) with U179(1), base contact; A181(1), phosphate contact
  Gln24(M) with U179(1), base contact; A181(1), hydrogen bond to the phosphate; A212(1), hydrogen bond to the sugar; U213(1), hydrogen bond to the sugar
  Phe25(M) with A181(1), base contact; A212(1), base contact
  Leu26(M) with U179(1), base contact
  Thr28(M) with U179(1), base contact
  Gln29(M) with A124(1), phosphate contact; A125(1), hydrogen bond to the phosphate
  Lys30(M) with A124(1), hydrogen bond to the sugar
  His31(M) with A176(1), sugar contact; G177(1), salt bridge to the phosphate
  Tyr32(M) with U175(1), sugar contact; A176(1), sugar contact; G177(1), phosphate contact
  Ala33(M) with A125(1), phosphate contact; U126(1), phosphate contact
  Arg34(M) with U126(1), salt bridge to the phosphate; A127(1), salt bridge to the phosphate; A176(1), phosphate contact
  Arg40(M) with A127(1), hydrogen bond to the phosphate; U128(1), salt bridge to the phosphate; U175(1), sugar contact
  Gln41(M) with U174(1), hydrogen bond to the sugar; U175(1), phosphate contact
  Tyr42(M) with U174(1), hydrogen bond to the phosphate; U175(1), hydrogen bond to the phosphate; U522(1), sugar contact
  Thr45(M) with U519(1), phosphate contact
  Arg46(M) with G508(1), sugar contact; U509(1), salt bridge to the phosphate; U517(1), hydrogen bond to the base; U519(1), base contact
  Pro47(M) with U517(1), base contact
  Phe48(M) with A515(1), sugar contact; A516(1), base contact; U517(1), base contact
  Gln51(M) with U509(1), hydrogen bond to the base; U513(1), base contact; U514(1), base contact; U517(1), base contact
  Lys52(M) with A125(1), salt bridge to the phosphate
  His53(M) with U513(1), base contact
  Met54(M) with A124(1), phosphate contact; A125(1), phosphate contact; A511(1), base contact
  Gly55(M) with U123(1), sugar contact; A124(1), hydrogen bond to the phosphate
  Ser56(M) with U123(1), phosphate contact
  Thr57(M) with U123(1), phosphate contact
  Ile60(M) with U514(1), base contact
  Leu62(M) with U514(1), base contact
  Arg64(M) with U509(1), hydrogen bond to the base; U514(1), hydrogen bond to the base
  Arg68(M) with U122(1), sugar contact; U123(1), salt bridge to the phosphate; A124(1), base contact; A125(1), hydrogen bond to the base; U126(1), base contact
  Ser69(M) with U126(1), base contact
  Cys70(M) with U126(1), base contact; A127(1), hydrogen bond to the base
  Leu72(M) with A50(1), base contact
  Thr73(M) with U49(1), phosphate contact
  Lys74(M) with A50(1), salt bridge to the phosphate
  Trp83(M) with A515(1), sugar contact
  Glu84(M) with A515(1), phosphate contact
  Lys85(M) with U514(1), sugar contact; A515(1), salt bridge to the phosphate
  Val86(M) with U514(1), base contact
  Glu94(M) with A515(1), hydrogen bond to the base
  Asp95(M) with A515(1), base contact
  Arg96(M) with A515(1), base contact
  Trp97(M) with A515(1), hydrogen bond to the base; A516(1), base contact
  Leu99(M) with A516(1), base contact
  Lys137(M) with U131(1), phosphate contact; U132(1), salt bridge to the phosphate
  Ser141(M) with A826(1), phosphate contact
  Trp143(M) with U532(1), phosphate contact
  Lys144(M) with A535(1), hydrogen bond to the phosphate; A536(1), salt bridge to the phosphate
  Lys145(M) with U825(1), salt bridge to the phosphate; A826(1), salt bridge to the phosphate; A827(1), base contact
  Pro169(M) with A824(1), hydrogen bond to the sugar
  Arg170(M) with A824(1), salt bridge to the phosphate; U825(1), phosphate contact
  Lys171(M) with U825(1), hydrogen bond to the phosphate; A826(1), salt bridge to the phosphate
  Met205(M) with A133(1), phosphate contact; A134(1), sugar contact
  Pro206(M) with A133(1), hydrogen bond to the sugar; A134(1), phosphate contact
  Gly207(M) with A133(1), base contact
  Pro208(M) with A133(1), base contact
  Thr209(M) with A531(1), phosphate contact
  Lys211(M) with A531(1), salt bridge to the phosphate
  Asp214(M) with A828(1), sugar contact
  Ile215(M) with A577(1), sugar contact; U578(1), base contact
  Arg216(M) with U266(1), hydrogen bond to the base; U267(1), salt bridge to the phosphate; A577(1), base contact; U829(1), sugar contact; A1099(1), base contact
  Ser217(M) with U266(1), hydrogen bond to the sugar; U267(1), base contact; A269(1), hydrogen bond to the phosphate
  Arg218(M) with U266(1), salt bridge to the phosphate; U267(1), base contact; A270(1), sugar contact
  Gly219(M) with A270(1), base contact; A577(1), hydrogen bond to the base
  Tyr220(M) with U266(1), base contact; A577(1), hydrogen bond to the base
  Tyr221(M) with A577(1), base contact
  Ala222(M) with A828(1), sugar contact; U829(1), sugar contact
  Trp223(M) with A828(1), phosphate contact
  Lys224(M) with A538(1), base contact; U539(1), base contact; A828(1), phosphate contact
  Thr225(M) with A827(1), phosphate contact; A828(1), hydrogen bond to the phosphate
  Lys226(M) with A826(1), hydrogen bond to the sugar; A827(1), phosphate contact
  Lys227(M) with A827(1), phosphate contact
  His230(M) with U132(1), sugar contact; A133(1), salt bridge to the phosphate
  Leu232(M) with A134(1), base contact
Also at the interface, not in a pair above, chain M (97 interface residues in all): Glu35, Tyr38, Lys39, Tyr43, Ala49, Ala98, Met135, Pro140
Also at the interface, not in a pair above, chain 1 (71 interface residues in all): G44, U48, U52, A54, A182, U208, U211, A268, A328, U507, U533, A823

[In short]
97 residues of chain M face 71 of chain 1 across their interface; the contacts include 36 hydrogen bonds and
21 salt bridges. Among the polar pairs are Arg13(M)-A511(1), Arg18(M)-U327(1) and Arg46(M)-U517(1).
Chain M is uL22m and chain 1 is Large ribosomal RNA, both from Leishmania major; the structure, Leishmania
Major mitochondrial ribosome, was determined by electron microscopy (same publication as 7AIH, 7AM2 and 7AOR).
